Entry 6QWL (electron microscopy, 4.10 A resolution (low resolution: residue-level contacts below are approximate; hydrogen-bond / salt-bridge calls are withheld)); this record covers chains K and W of the 5 polymer chains in the assembly.

# Chain K
Name: RNA-directed RNA polymerase catalytic subunit
From: Influenza B virus (strain B/Panama/45/1990)
Notes: EC 2.7.7.48
Reference sequence: O36430 (RDRP_INBP9); numbering as in UniProt (aligned over 1-752)
Chain sequence (752 residues; numbered 1 to 752; the number before each row is that of its first residue):
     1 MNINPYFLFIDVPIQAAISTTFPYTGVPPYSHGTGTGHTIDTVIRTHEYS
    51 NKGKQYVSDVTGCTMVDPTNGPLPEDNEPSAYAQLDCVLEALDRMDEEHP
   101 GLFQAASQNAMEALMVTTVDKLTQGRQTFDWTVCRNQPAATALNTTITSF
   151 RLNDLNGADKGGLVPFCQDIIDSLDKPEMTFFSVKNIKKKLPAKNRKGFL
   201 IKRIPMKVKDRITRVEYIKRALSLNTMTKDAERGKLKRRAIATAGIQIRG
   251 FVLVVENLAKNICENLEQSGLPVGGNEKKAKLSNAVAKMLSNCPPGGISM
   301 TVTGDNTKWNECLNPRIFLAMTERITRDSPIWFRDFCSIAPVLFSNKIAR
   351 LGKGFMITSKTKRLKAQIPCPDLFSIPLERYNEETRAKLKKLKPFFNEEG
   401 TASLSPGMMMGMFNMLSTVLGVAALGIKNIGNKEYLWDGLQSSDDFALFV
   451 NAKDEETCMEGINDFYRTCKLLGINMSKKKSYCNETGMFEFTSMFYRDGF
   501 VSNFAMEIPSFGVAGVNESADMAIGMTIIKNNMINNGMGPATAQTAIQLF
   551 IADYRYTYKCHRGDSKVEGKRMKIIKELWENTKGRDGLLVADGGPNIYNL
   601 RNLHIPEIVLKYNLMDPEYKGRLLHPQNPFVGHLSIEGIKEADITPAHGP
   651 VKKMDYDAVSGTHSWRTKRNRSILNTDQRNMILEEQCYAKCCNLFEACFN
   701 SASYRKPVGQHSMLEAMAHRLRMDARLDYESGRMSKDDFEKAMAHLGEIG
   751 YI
Unresolved in the structure: 22-35, 184-207, 226-241, 268-295, 488-510, 633-655, 668-752
UniProt features mapped onto this chain:
  - region: Arg-249 to Glu-256 (Promoter-binding site)
  - motif (Nuclear localization signal): Ile-187 to Asn-195, Arg-203 to Glu-216

# Chain W
Molecule: 5' cRNA
Sequence (14 nucleotides; numbered 1 to 14; the number before each row is that of its first residue):
     1 AGCAAAAGCAGGCC

# Chain K / chain W interface
Contacting residue pairs - 7 pairs, chain K then chain W:
  Thr-36(K) with A6(W)
  His-38(K) with A6(W)
  Lys-353(K) with G8(W)
  Phe-355(K) with G8(W)
  Met-356(K) with A7(W); G8(W)
  Gln-367(K) with G8(W)
Interface residues without a listed pair, chain K (7 interface residues in all): Gly-37
Interface residues without a listed pair, chain W (4 interface residues in all): C9

# In short
7 residues of chain K and 4 residues of chain W are in contact.
Here chain K is RNA-directed RNA polymerase catalytic subunit (Influenza B virus (strain B/Panama/45/1990))
and chain W is 5' cRNA. Entry 6QWL (Influenza B virus (B/Panama/45) polymerase Hetermotrimer in complex with
3'5' cRNA promoter) was determined by electron microscopy.
